PDB entry 7ETK | X-ray diffraction, 1.22 A resolution | chains A and B

[Chain A (and B)]
Molecule: Verruculogen synthase
Organism: Aspergillus fumigatus
Notes: EC 1.14.11.38; chain B of this document is another copy of the same molecule, construct and numbering; everything in this record applies to it too
UniProt: Q4WAW9 (FTMF_ASPFU); residue numbers follow UniProt; this construct covers 1-291
Amino-acid sequence (312 residues; each row starts with the number of its first residue):
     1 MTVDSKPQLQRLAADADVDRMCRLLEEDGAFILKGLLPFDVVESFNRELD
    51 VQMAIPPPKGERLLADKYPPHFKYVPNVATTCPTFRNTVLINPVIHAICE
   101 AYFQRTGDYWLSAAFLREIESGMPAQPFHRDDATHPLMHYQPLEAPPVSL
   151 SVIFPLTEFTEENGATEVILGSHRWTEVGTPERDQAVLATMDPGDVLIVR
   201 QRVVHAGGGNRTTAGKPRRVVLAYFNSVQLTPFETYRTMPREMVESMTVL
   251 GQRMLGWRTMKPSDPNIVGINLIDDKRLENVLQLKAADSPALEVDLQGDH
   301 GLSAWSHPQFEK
Unresolved in the structure: 1-5, 290-312 (chain B: 1-4, 289-312)
Sequence notes: expression tag (292-312)
Ion coordination: Fe2+ site 1: His-129, Asp-131, His-205 (together with 2-oxoglutaric acid); Fe2+ site 2 near Glu-162 (its only coordinating residue here)
Residues lining bound ligands:
  - fumitremorgen B (4Q1): Leu-64, Tyr-68, Phe-72, Tyr-74, Phe-115, Arg-117, Gln-126, Pro-127, Phe-128, His-129, Arg-130, Asp-131, Ala-133, Thr-134, Leu-222, Phe-233
  - 2-oxoglutaric acid (AKG): Phe-115, Arg-117, Ile-119, Gln-126, His-129, Asp-131, Phe-159, Thr-166, His-205, Ala-206, Gly-207, Arg-218, Val-220, Leu-222
Swiss-Prot annotation at these positions:
  - active site: Tyr-68

[How chain A and chain B interact]
Residue-residue contacts (122; chain A residue first):
  Glu-61(A) with Asp-275(B); Lys-276(B); Arg-277(B), salt bridge; Asn-280(B)
  Arg-62(A) with Asp-275(B)
  Leu-63(A) with Val-268(B); Leu-272(B), hydrophobic; Asp-275(B), hydrogen bond (backbone-backbone); Lys-276(B); Arg-277(B)
  Leu-64(A) with Val-268(B); Asp-275(B), hydrogen bond (backbone-side chain)
  Ala-65(A) with Asp-275(B), hydrogen bond (backbone-side chain)
  Lys-67(A) with Ile-267(B)
  Tyr-68(A) with Ile-267(B)
  Tyr-74(A) with Asp-275(B)
  Pro-76(A) with Asp-274(B); Asp-275(B)
  Asn-77(A) with Ile-273(B)
  Trp-110(A) with Thr-231(B)
  Ala-133(A) with Pro-265(B), hydrophobic; Asn-266(B)
  Thr-134(A) with Pro-262(B); Asn-266(B), hydrogen bond (backbone-side chain); Ile-270(B)
  His-135(A) with Gln-229(B); Ile-270(B)
  Pro-136(A) with Gln-229(B); Pro-262(B); Ser-263(B); Asp-264(B); Pro-265(B)
  Leu-137(A) with Leu-137(B), hydrophobic; Gln-141(B); Gln-229(B), hydrogen bond (backbone-side chain); Leu-230(B), hydrophobic
  Tyr-140(A) with Pro-142(B); Ala-145(B), hydrophobic; Pro-146(B)
  Gln-141(A) with Leu-137(B); Gln-141(B)
  Pro-142(A) with Tyr-140(B)
  Ala-145(A) with Tyr-140(B), hydrophobic
  Pro-146(A) with Tyr-140(B)
  Val-228(A) with Thr-231(B), hydrogen bond (backbone-side chain)
  Gln-229(A) with His-135(B); Pro-136(B); Leu-137(B), hydrogen bond (side chain-backbone); Leu-230(B); Thr-231(B), hydrogen bond (backbone-backbone)
  Leu-230(A) with Leu-137(B), hydrophobic; Gln-229(B); Thr-231(B), hydrogen bond (backbone-side chain)
  Thr-231(A) with Trp-110(B); Val-228(B), hydrogen bond (side chain-backbone); Gln-229(B), hydrogen bond (backbone-backbone); Leu-230(B), hydrogen bond (side chain-backbone); Thr-231(B), hydrogen bond (backbone-side chain); Ile-270(B)
  Pro-232(A) with Ile-270(B); Asn-271(B), hydrogen bond (backbone-backbone)
  Phe-233(A) with Val-268(B), hydrophobic; Gly-269(B); Ile-270(B), hydrophobic; Asn-271(B), hydrogen bond (backbone-backbone); Leu-272(B), hydrogen bond (backbone-backbone)
  Glu-234(A) with Leu-272(B)
  Thr-235(A) with Asn-271(B); Leu-272(B), hydrogen bond (backbone-backbone); Ile-273(B)
  Arg-237(A) with Arg-237(B); Gly-256(B), hydrogen bond (side chain-backbone); Trp-257(B); Leu-278(B)
  Thr-238(A) with Leu-282(B)
  Gly-256(A) with Arg-237(B), hydrogen bond (backbone-side chain)
  Trp-257(A) with Arg-237(B)
  Pro-262(A) with Thr-134(B); Pro-136(B)
  Ser-263(A) with Pro-136(B)
  Asp-264(A) with Pro-136(B)
  Pro-265(A) with Ala-133(B), hydrophobic; Pro-136(B)
  Asn-266(A) with Ala-133(B); Thr-134(B), hydrogen bond (side chain-backbone)
  Ile-267(A) with Lys-67(B); Tyr-68(B)
  Val-268(A) with Leu-63(B), hydrophobic; Leu-64(B); Phe-233(B), hydrophobic
  Gly-269(A) with Phe-233(B)
  Ile-270(A) with His-135(B); Thr-231(B); Pro-232(B); Phe-233(B)
  Asn-271(A) with Pro-232(B), hydrogen bond (backbone-backbone); Phe-233(B), hydrogen bond (backbone-backbone); Thr-235(B); Arg-237(B), hydrogen bond
  Leu-272(A) with Leu-63(B), hydrophobic; Phe-233(B), hydrogen bond (backbone-backbone); Glu-234(B); Thr-235(B), hydrogen bond (backbone-backbone)
  Ile-273(A) with Asn-77(B); Thr-235(B)
  Asp-274(A) with Pro-76(B); Asn-77(B), hydrogen bond (backbone-side chain)
  Asp-275(A) with Glu-61(B); Arg-62(B); Leu-63(B), hydrogen bond (backbone-backbone); Leu-64(B), hydrogen bond (side chain-backbone); Ala-65(B), hydrogen bond (side chain-backbone); Tyr-74(B); Pro-76(B)
  Lys-276(A) with Lys-59(B), hydrogen bond (side chain-backbone); Glu-61(B), hydrogen bond (side chain-backbone); Leu-63(B)
  Arg-277(A) with Glu-61(B), salt bridge; Leu-63(B)
  Leu-278(A) with Arg-237(B)
  Asn-280(A) with Glu-61(B)
  Leu-282(A) with Thr-238(B)
Other interface residues (no listed pair), chain A (55 interface residues in all): Pro-58, Val-148, Thr-259
Other interface residues (no listed pair), chain B (57 interface residues in all): Gly-60, Val-148, Tyr-236, Thr-259

[Summary]
55 residues of chain A and 57 residues of chain B are in contact; the contacts include 31 hydrogen bonds and 2
salt bridges. Polar contacts include Glu-61(A)/Arg-277(B), Leu-64(A)/Asp-275(B) and Ala-65(A)/Asp-275(B).
Ligands of chain A: 2-oxoglutaric acid and fumitremorgen B.
Both chains are Verruculogen synthase (Aspergillus fumigatus). Entry 7ETK (The complex structure of FtmOx1
bond with fumitremorgen B at 1.22 angstrom) was determined by X-ray diffraction, deposited together with 7ETL.
